6RS8 - chain A; structure by X-ray diffraction, 1.58 A resolution.

# Chain A
Molecule: AA9
Source organism: Lentinus similis
Sequence (221 residues; each row starts with the number of its first residue):
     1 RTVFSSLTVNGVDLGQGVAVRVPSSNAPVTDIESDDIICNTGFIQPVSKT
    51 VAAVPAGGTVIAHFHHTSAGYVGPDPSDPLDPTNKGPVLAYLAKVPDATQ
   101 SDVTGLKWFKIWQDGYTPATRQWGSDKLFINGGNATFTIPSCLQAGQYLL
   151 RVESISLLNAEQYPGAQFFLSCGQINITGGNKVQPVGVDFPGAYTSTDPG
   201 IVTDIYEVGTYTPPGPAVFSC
Cystine bridges: Cys39-Cys172, Cys142-Cys221
Glycans and other covalent adducts: alpha-D-mannopyranose (MAN) linked to Thr59; N-acetylglucosamine (NAG) linked to Asn134
Modified / non-standard residues: Ser25 (phosphoserine; SEP)
From the paper describing this entry:
  - post-translational modification sites: Ser25, Thr59, Asn134
  - contacts within the chain: Arg1-Ser25
  - binding site for 2-(N-morpholino)-ethanesulfonic acid: Ser6, His63, His65, Tyr71

# Overview
Alpha-D-mannopyranose is covalently linked to Thr59. Covalently linked N-acetylglucosamine: at Asn134. From
the paper: a binding site for 2-(N-morpholino)-ethanesulfonic acid at Ser6, His63 and His65 among others;
modification sites Ser25, Thr59 and Asn134.
Chain A is AA9 (Lentinus similis); the structure, X-ray crystal structure of LsAA9B (transition metals soak),
was determined by X-ray diffraction together with 6RS6, 6RS7 and 6RS9 from the same study.
